Entry 5W5I (X-ray diffraction, 2.65 A resolution); this record covers chains A and C of the 4 polymer chains in the assembly.

[Chain A (and C)]
Protein: Interferon-induced protein with tetratricopeptide repeats 1
Source organism: Homo sapiens
Notes: chain C of this document is another copy of the same molecule, construct and numbering; everything in this record applies to it too
UniProtKB: P09914 (IFIT1_HUMAN); numbering as in UniProt (aligned over 1-478)
Chain sequence (479 residues; numbered 0 to 478; the number before each row is that of its first residue; numbering starts at 0):
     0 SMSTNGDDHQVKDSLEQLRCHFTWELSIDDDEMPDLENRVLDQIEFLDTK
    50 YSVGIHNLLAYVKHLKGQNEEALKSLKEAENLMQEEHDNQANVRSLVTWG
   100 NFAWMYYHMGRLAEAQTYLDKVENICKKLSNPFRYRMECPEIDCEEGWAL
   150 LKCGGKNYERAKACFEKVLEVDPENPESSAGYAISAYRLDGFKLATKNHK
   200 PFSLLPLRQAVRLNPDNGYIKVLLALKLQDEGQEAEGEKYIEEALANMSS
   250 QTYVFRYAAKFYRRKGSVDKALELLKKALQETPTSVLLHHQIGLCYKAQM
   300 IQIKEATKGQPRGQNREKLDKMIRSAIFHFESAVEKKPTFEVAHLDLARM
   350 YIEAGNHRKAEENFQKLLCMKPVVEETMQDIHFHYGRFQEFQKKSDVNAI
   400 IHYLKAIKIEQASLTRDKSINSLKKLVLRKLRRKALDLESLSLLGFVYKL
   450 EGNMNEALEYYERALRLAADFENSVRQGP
Unresolved in the structure: 0-8, 47-50, 82-91, 248-250, 302-315, 470-478 (chain C: 0-8, 47-50, 82-91, 248-250, 306-313, 470-478)
Sequence notes: expression tag (0)
Swiss-Prot annotation at these positions:
  - binding site (mRNA): W147
  - binding site (RNA): G190, K259, H289, Q290, K336

[Interface between chain A and chain C]
Residue-residue contacts - 22 pairs, chain A then chain C:
  L437(A) with A467(C)
  S441(A) with L464(C)
  K448(A) with L457(C); E461(C), salt bridge
  M453(A) with L457(C), hydrophobic
  L457(A) with M453(C), hydrophobic; A456(C), hydrophobic; L457(C), hydrophobic; Y460(C), hydrophobic
  Y460(A) with L457(C), hydrophobic; Y460(C), hydrophobic; E461(C), hydrogen bond; L464(C), hydrophobic
  E461(A) with K448(C), salt bridge; Y460(C), hydrogen bond
  A463(A) with L464(C), hydrophobic
  L464(A) with S441(C); Y460(C), hydrophobic; A463(C), hydrophobic; L464(C), hydrophobic
  A467(A) with L437(C); A467(C), hydrophobic
Also at the interface, not in a pair above, chain A (12 interface residues in all): F445, A456
Also at the interface, not in a pair above, chain C (12 interface residues in all): F445

[In short]
Chain A and chain C each contribute 12 residues to their interface; the contacts include 2 hydrogen bonds and
2 salt bridges. Polar pairs include K448(A)-E461(C) and Y460(A)-E461(C). UniProt lists mRNA-binding residue
W147(A) and 5 RNA-binding residues on chain A.
Chain A and chain C are both Interferon-induced protein with tetratricopeptide repeats 1 (Homo sapiens); the
structure, Human IFIT1 dimer with PPP-AAAA, was determined by X-ray diffraction.
